3D6B - chains B and C of the 4 polymer chains in the assembly; structure by X-ray diffraction, 2.21 A resolution.

Chain B (and C):
Protein: Glutaryl-CoA dehydrogenase
Source organism: Burkholderia pseudomallei
Notes: EC 1.3.99.7; chain C of this document is another copy of the same molecule, construct and numbering; everything in this record applies to it too
UniProtKB: Q3JP94 (Q3JP94_BURP1); numbering as in UniProt (aligned over 1-395)
Sequence (395 residues; numbered 1 to 395; the number before each row is that of its first residue):
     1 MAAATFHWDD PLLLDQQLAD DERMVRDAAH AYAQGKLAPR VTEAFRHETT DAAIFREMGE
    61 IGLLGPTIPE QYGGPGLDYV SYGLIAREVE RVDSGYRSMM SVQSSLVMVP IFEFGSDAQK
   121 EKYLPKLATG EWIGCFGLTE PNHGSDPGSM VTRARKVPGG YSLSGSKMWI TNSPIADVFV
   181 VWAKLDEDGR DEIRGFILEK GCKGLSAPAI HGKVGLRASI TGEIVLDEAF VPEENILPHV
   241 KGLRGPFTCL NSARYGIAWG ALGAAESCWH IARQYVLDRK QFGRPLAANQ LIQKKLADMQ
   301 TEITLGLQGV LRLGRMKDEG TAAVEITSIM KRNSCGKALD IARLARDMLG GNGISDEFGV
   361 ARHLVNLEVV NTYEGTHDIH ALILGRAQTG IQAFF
Unresolved in the structure: 1-3, 142-149, 188-190, 280-285, 351-358, 394-395 (chain C: 1-3, 145-147, 282-284, 351-357, 394-395)
What the authors report for this chain:
  - binding site for methyl thiophene-2-carboxylate: Tyr373
  - catalytic residues: Glu374 (by similarity / conservation)

How chain B and chain C interact:
Contacting residue pairs (7):
  Asn289(B) - Gln290(C)  hydrogen bond
  Gln290(B) - Asn289(C)  hydrogen bond
  Gln290(B) - Gln290(C)
  Leu291(B) - Gln290(C)
  Leu291(B) - Leu291(C)  hydrophobic
  Leu291(B) - Lys294(C)
  Lys294(B) - Leu291(C)
Interface residues without a listed pair, chain C (5 interface residues in all): Ala288

Overview:
4 residues of chain B and 5 residues of chain C are in contact; the contacts include 2 hydrogen bonds. Its one
hydrogen-bonded contact is Asn289(B)-Gln290(C). From the paper: the catalytic residue Glu374(B); a binding
site for methyl thiophene-2-carboxylate at Tyr373(B).
Chain B and chain C are both Glutaryl-CoA dehydrogenase (Burkholderia pseudomallei); the structure, 2.2 A
crystal structure of glutaryl-CoA dehydrogenase from Burkholderia pseudomallei, was determined by X-ray
diffraction (same publication as 3GQT, 3EOM and 3EON).
